PDB entry 1HJA | X-ray diffraction, 2.30 A resolution | chains B and C of the 4 polymer chains in the assembly

# Chain B
Name: Alpha-chymotrypsin
From: Bos taurus
Notes: EC 3.4.21.1
UniProt: P00766 (CTRA_BOVIN); residue numbers follow UniProt; this construct covers 16-146
Amino-acid sequence (131 residues; each row starts with the number of its first residue):
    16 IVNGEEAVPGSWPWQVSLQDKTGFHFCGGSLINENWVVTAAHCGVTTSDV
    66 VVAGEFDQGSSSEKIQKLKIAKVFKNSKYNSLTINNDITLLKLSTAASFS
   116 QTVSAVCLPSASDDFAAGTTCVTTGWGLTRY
Disulfide bonds: Cys42-Cys58
UniProt features mapped onto this chain:
  - active site (Charge relay system): His57, Asp102

# Chain C
Name: Alpha-chymotrypsin
From: Bos taurus
Notes: EC 3.4.21.1
UniProt: P00766 (CTRA_BOVIN); numbering as in UniProt (aligned over 149-245)
Amino-acid sequence (97 residues; row label = number of the first residue in the row):
   149 ANTPDRLQQASLPLLSNTNCKKYWGTKIKDAMICAGASGVSSCMGDSGGP
   199 LVCKKNGAWTLVGIVSWGSSTCSTSTPGVYARVTALVNWVQQTLAAN
Disulfide bonds: Cys168-Cys182, Cys191-Cys220
UniProt features mapped onto this chain:
  - active site: Ser195 (Charge relay system)

# How chain B and chain C interact
Cross-chain cystine bridges: Cys136(B)-Cys201(C)
Contacting residue pairs - 146 pairs, chain B then chain C:
  Ile16(B) - Gln156(C)
  Ile16(B) - Gln157(C)
  Ile16(B) - Ala158(C)  hydrophobic
  Ile16(B) - Ser189(C)
  Ile16(B) - Asp194(C)  hydrogen bond (backbone-side chain)
  Val17(B) - Val188(C)
  Val17(B) - Ser189(C)  hydrogen bond (backbone-backbone)
  Val17(B) - Cys220(C)  hydrophobic
  Val17(B) - Thr222(C)
  Asn18(B) - Gly187(C)
  Asn18(B) - Val188(C)
  Gly19(B) - Gln156(C)
  Gly19(B) - Gln157(C)
  Glu20(B) - Gln156(C)  hydrogen bond (backbone-side chain)
  Glu20(B) - Gln157(C)  hydrogen bond (backbone-backbone)
  Glu21(B) - Arg154(C)  salt bridge
  Glu21(B) - Leu155(C)
  Glu21(B) - Gln156(C)
  Ala22(B) - Leu155(C)  hydrogen bond (backbone-backbone)
  Ala22(B) - Gln157(C)
  Trp27(B) - Leu155(C)
  Trp27(B) - Gln157(C)  hydrogen bond
  Trp29(B) - Pro198(C)
  Trp29(B) - Trp207(C)  hydrophobic
  Gln30(B) - Leu155(C)
  Gln30(B) - Pro198(C)
  His40(B) - Gly193(C)  hydrogen bond (side chain-backbone)
  Cys42(B) - Ser195(C)
  Gly43(B) - Ser195(C)  hydrogen bond (backbone-backbone)
  Gly43(B) - Gly196(C)
  Gly43(B) - Gly197(C)
  Gly44(B) - Gly196(C)
  Ser45(B) - Pro198(C)
  Trp51(B) - Leu242(C)  hydrophobic
  Trp51(B) - Asn245(C)
  Val53(B) - Gly196(C)
  Val53(B) - Leu209(C)  hydrophobic
  Val53(B) - Ile212(C)  hydrophobic
  Thr54(B) - Gly196(C)
  Ala55(B) - Gly196(C)
  Ala55(B) - Val213(C)
  His57(B) - Ser195(C)  hydrogen bond
  His57(B) - Ser214(C)
  Cys58(B) - Ser195(C)
  Phe71(B) - Asp153(C)
  Phe71(B) - Arg154(C)
  Phe71(B) - Leu155(C)  hydrogen bond (backbone-backbone)
  Asp72(B) - Asp153(C)
  Asp72(B) - Arg154(C)  salt bridge
  Gln73(B) - Asp153(C)  hydrogen bond (backbone-backbone)
  Gly74(B) - Asp153(C)
  Phe89(B) - Trp237(C)
  Phe89(B) - Thr241(C)
  Phe89(B) - Asn245(C)
  Asn91(B) - Trp237(C)
  Thr98(B) - Lys177(C)
  Thr98(B) - Met180(C)
  Ile99(B) - Met180(C)
  Ile99(B) - Ser214(C)
  Ile99(B) - Trp215(C)
  Asn100(B) - Lys177(C)
  Asn100(B) - Ala179(C)
  Asn100(B) - Met180(C)
  Asn101(B) - Ala179(C)
  Asn101(B) - Leu234(C)
  Asp102(B) - Ser214(C)  hydrogen bond
  Asp102(B) - Ala229(C)
  Ile103(B) - Ile212(C)  hydrophobic
  Ile103(B) - Leu234(C)  hydrophobic
  Ile103(B) - Val238(C)  hydrophobic
  Leu105(B) - Trp237(C)  hydrophobic
  Leu105(B) - Thr241(C)
  Leu105(B) - Leu242(C)  hydrophobic
  Lys107(B) - Asn245(C)
  Val121(B) - Trp207(C)
  Cys122(B) - Ala206(C)  hydrophobic
  Cys122(B) - Trp207(C)  hydrogen bond (backbone-backbone)
  Cys122(B) - Thr208(C)
  Cys122(B) - Leu209(C)  hydrogen bond (backbone-backbone)
  Leu123(B) - Thr208(C)
  Leu123(B) - Val231(C)  hydrophobic
  Pro124(B) - Thr208(C)
  Pro124(B) - Leu209(C)
  Pro124(B) - Val231(C)
  Pro124(B) - Thr232(C)
  Pro124(B) - Val235(C)
  Ser125(B) - Thr232(C)
  Ala126(B) - Thr232(C)
  Ala126(B) - Val235(C)
  Ala126(B) - Asn236(C)
  Asp128(B) - Lys203(C)  salt bridge
  Asp128(B) - Thr232(C)
  Phe130(B) - Leu162(C)  hydrophobic
  Phe130(B) - Lys203(C)
  Phe130(B) - Val210(C)  hydrophobic
  Phe130(B) - Thr232(C)
  Ala131(B) - Leu162(C)
  Ala132(B) - Leu162(C)
  Ala132(B) - Ser164(C)
  Gly133(B) - Leu162(C)  hydrogen bond (backbone-backbone)
  Thr134(B) - Leu160(C)
  Thr134(B) - Pro161(C)
  Thr134(B) - Leu162(C)  hydrogen bond (backbone-backbone)
  Thr135(B) - Leu160(C)
  Cys136(B) - Ser159(C)
  Cys136(B) - Leu160(C)  hydrogen bond (backbone-backbone)
  Cys136(B) - Leu162(C)  hydrophobic
  Cys136(B) - Leu199(C)  hydrophobic
  Cys136(B) - Val200(C)
  Cys136(B) - Cys201(C)  disulfide
  Val137(B) - Ala158(C)
  Val137(B) - Pro198(C)
  Val137(B) - Leu199(C)
  Val137(B) - Val200(C)  hydrogen bond (backbone-backbone)
  Val137(B) - Trp207(C)  hydrophobic
  Thr138(B) - Gln157(C)
  Thr138(B) - Ala158(C)  hydrogen bond (backbone-backbone)
  Thr138(B) - Ser190(C)
  Thr138(B) - Pro198(C)  hydrogen bond (side chain-backbone)
  Thr138(B) - Val213(C)
  Thr138(B) - Tyr228(C)
  Thr139(B) - Gln156(C)
  Thr139(B) - Gln157(C)
  Thr139(B) - Pro198(C)
  Gly140(B) - Leu155(C)
  Gly140(B) - Gln156(C)  hydrogen bond (backbone-backbone)
  Gly140(B) - Asp194(C)
  Trp141(B) - Thr151(C)
  Trp141(B) - Pro152(C)
  Trp141(B) - Asp153(C)
  Trp141(B) - Arg154(C)
  Trp141(B) - Leu155(C)
  Trp141(B) - Asp194(C)
  Gly142(B) - Pro152(C)
  Gly142(B) - Met192(C)
  Gly142(B) - Gly193(C)
  Gly142(B) - Asp194(C)  hydrogen bond (backbone-side chain)
  Leu143(B) - Asn150(C)
  Leu143(B) - Thr151(C)
  Leu143(B) - Cys191(C)
  Leu143(B) - Met192(C)  hydrogen bond (backbone-backbone)
  Thr144(B) - Asn150(C)  hydrogen bond (backbone-backbone)
  Thr144(B) - Pro152(C)
  Arg145(B) - Asn150(C)  hydrogen bond
  Tyr146(B) - Ser218(C)
  Tyr146(B) - Thr219(C)
Also at the interface, not in a pair above, chain B (63 interface residues in all): Phe41, Ile47, Asn48, Lys90
Also at the interface, not in a pair above, chain C (59 interface residues in all): Leu163

# Overview
63 residues of chain B face 59 of chain C across their interface, with 1 disulfide bond, 25 hydrogen bonds and
3 salt bridges. Polar contacts include Glu21(B)-Arg154(C), Asp72(B)-Arg154(C) and Asp128(B)-Lys203(C).
Chain B is Alpha-chymotrypsin and chain C is Alpha-chymotrypsin, both from Bos taurus; the structure, Lys 18
variant of turkey ovomucoid inhibitor third domain complexed with alpha-chymotrypsin, was determined by X-ray
diffraction.
